Entry 3M7D (X-ray diffraction, 1.81 A resolution); this record covers chain A.

[Chain A]
Protein: Topoisomerase V
Source organism: Methanopyrus kandleri
Notes: fragment: N-terminal 44 kDa fragment (Topo-44)
Reference sequence: Q977W1 (Q977W1_METKA); residue numbers follow UniProt; this construct covers 1-380
Chain sequence (380 residues; numbered 1 to 380; the number before each row is that of its first residue):
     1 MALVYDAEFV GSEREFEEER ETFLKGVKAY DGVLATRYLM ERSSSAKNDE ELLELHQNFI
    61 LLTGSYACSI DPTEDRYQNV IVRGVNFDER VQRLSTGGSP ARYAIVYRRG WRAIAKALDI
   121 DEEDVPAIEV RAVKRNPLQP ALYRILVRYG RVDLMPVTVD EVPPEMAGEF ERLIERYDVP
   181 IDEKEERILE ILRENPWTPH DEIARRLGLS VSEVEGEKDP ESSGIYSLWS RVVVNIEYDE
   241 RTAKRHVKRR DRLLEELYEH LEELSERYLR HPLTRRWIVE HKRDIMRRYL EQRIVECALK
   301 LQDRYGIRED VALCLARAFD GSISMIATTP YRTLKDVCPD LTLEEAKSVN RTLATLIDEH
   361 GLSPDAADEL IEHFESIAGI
Disordered / not traced: 1-3, 48
Disulfide bonds: Cys-314/Cys-338
From the paper describing this entry:
  - conformationally variable residues (helix shift): Leu-269 to Val-295
  - catalytic residues: Arg-131, Arg-144, His-200, Lys-218, Tyr-226 (proposed by the authors, not directly observed)

[Overview]
From the paper: catalytic residues Arg-131, Arg-144 and His-200 among others; conformational variability at
Leu-269.
Chain A is Topoisomerase V (Methanopyrus kandleri); the structure, Crystal structure of an N-terminal 44 kDA
fragment of topoisomerase V in the presence of dioxane, was determined by X-ray diffraction together with
3M6K, 3M6Z and 3M7G from the same study.
